PDB entry 8COM | electron microscopy, 3.30 A resolution | chains F and I of the 10 polymer chains in the assembly

[Chain F]
Molecule: Histone H4
From: Trypanosoma brucei brucei TREU927
UniProtKB: Q57Z31 (Q57Z31_TRYB2); residues 1-99 here correspond to UniProt positions 2-100 (UniProt number = residue number + 1)
Chain sequence (99 residues; numbered 1 to 99; the number before each row is that of its first residue):
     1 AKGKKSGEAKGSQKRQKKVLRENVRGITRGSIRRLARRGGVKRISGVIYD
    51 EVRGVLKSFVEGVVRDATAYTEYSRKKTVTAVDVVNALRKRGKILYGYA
Disordered / not traced: 1-23, 99

[Chain I]
Molecule: Widom 601 145 bp DNA (127-mer ordered and built)
From: synthetic construct
Sequence (145 nucleotides; row label = number of the first residue in the row; numbers below 1 keep their minus sign (DA-72 is residue -72)):
   -72 ATCGATGTATATATCTGACACGTGCCTGGAGACTAGGGAGTAATCCCCTT
   -22 GGCGGTTAAAACGCGGGGGACAGCGCGTACGTGCGTTTAAGCGGTGCTAG
    28 AGCTGTCTACGACCAATTGAGCGGCCTCGGCACCGGGATTCTGAT
Disordered / not traced: -72 to -60, 68-72

[Chain F / chain I interface]
Residue-residue contacts (11):
  Arg33(F) - DG8(I)  salt bridge to the phosphate
  Arg43(F) - DC7(I)  sugar contact
  Arg43(F) - DG8(I)  phosphate contact
  Ile44(F) - DC7(I)  phosphate contact
  Ile44(F) - DG8(I)  hydrogen bond to the phosphate
  Gly46(F) - DC7(I)  hydrogen bond to the phosphate
  Lys76(F) - DA28(I)  phosphate contact
  Lys76(F) - DG29(I)  phosphate contact
  Lys77(F) - DG27(I)  salt bridge to the phosphate
  Lys77(F) - DA28(I)  hydrogen bond to the phosphate
  Thr78(F) - DA28(I)  sugar contact
Interface residues without a listed pair, chain F (10 interface residues in all): Arg37, Lys42, Ser45

[In short]
The interface between chain F and chain I involves 10 residues on one side and 5 on the other; the contacts
include 3 hydrogen bonds and 2 salt bridges. Polar contacts include Ile44(F)-DG8(I), Gly46(F)-DC7(I) and
Lys77(F)-DA28(I).
Chain F is Histone H4 (Trypanosoma brucei brucei TREU927) and chain I is Widom 601 145 bp DNA (127-mer ordered
and built) (synthetic construct); the structure, Structure of the Nucleosome Core Particle from Trypanosoma
brucei, was determined by electron microscopy.
